PDB entry 6T80 | X-ray diffraction, 2.99 A resolution | chains A and B of the 4 polymer chains in the assembly

== Chain A (and B) ==
Molecule: 14-3-3 protein sigma
Organism: Homo sapiens
Notes: fragment: This is a fusion protein with AANAT peptide, however it is not clear which chain this is linked to.; chain B of this document is another copy of the same molecule, construct and numbering; everything in this record applies to it too
UniProtKB: P31947 (1433S_HUMAN); residue numbers follow UniProt; this construct covers 1-231
Chain sequence (239 residues; each row starts with the number of its first residue; numbers below 1 keep their minus sign (Gly-2 is residue -2)):
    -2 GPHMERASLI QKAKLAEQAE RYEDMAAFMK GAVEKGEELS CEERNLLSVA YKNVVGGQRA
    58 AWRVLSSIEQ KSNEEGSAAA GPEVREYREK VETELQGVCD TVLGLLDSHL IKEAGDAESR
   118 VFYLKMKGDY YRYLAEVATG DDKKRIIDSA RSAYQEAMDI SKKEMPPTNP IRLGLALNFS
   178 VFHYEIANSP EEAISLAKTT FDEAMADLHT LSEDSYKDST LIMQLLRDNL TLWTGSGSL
Not modelled in the structure: -2, 77-78, 234-236 (chain B: -2 to 1, 71-74, 234-236)
Construct notes: expression tag (-2 to 0); engineered mutation Ala75 (Glu in P31947), Ala76 (Glu in P31947), Ala77 (Lys in P31947); linker (232-236)
UniProt features mapped onto this chain:
  - site (Interaction with phosphoserine on interacting protein): Arg56, Arg129
  - modified residue (Phosphoserine): Ser5, Ser74

== Chain A / chain B interface ==
Pairs across the interface (41):
  Pro-1(A) with Glu83(B)
  His0(A) with Pro79(B); Glu80(B), salt bridge; Glu83(B)
  Ser5(A) with Glu80(B), hydrogen bond
  Gln8(A) with Glu80(B)
  Lys9(A) with Glu80(B); Glu83(B), salt bridge
  Leu12(A) with Leu62(B), hydrophobic; Ile65(B), hydrophobic; Glu80(B); Val81(B)
  Ala13(A) with Tyr84(B)
  Gln15(A) with Val61(B); Ile65(B)
  Ala16(A) with Ala58(B)
  Arg18(A) with Gln55(B); Ala58(B); Tyr84(B); Val88(B); Glu91(B), salt bridge
  Asp21(A) with Tyr84(B), hydrogen bond
  Phe25(A) with Tyr84(B), hydrophobic
  Gln55(A) with Arg18(B)
  Ala58(A) with Ala16(B); Arg18(B)
  Val61(A) with Gln15(B); Ala16(B)
  Leu62(A) with Leu12(B), hydrophobic
  Ile65(A) with Leu12(B), hydrophobic; Gln15(B)
  Glu80(A) with Ser5(B), hydrogen bond; Gln8(B), hydrogen bond; Lys9(B)
  Glu83(A) with Lys9(B), salt bridge
  Tyr84(A) with Ala13(B); Arg18(B); Asp21(B), hydrogen bond; Phe25(B), hydrophobic
  Lys87(A) with Asp21(B), salt bridge
  Glu91(A) with Arg18(B), salt bridge
Interface residues without a listed pair, chain A (24 interface residues in all): Val81, Val88

== In short ==
The interface between chain A and chain B involves 24 residues on one side and 22 on the other; the contacts
include 5 hydrogen bonds and 6 salt bridges. Among the polar pairs are His0(A)-Glu80(B), Lys9(A)-Glu83(B) and
Arg18(A)-Glu91(B).
Chain A and chain B are both 14-3-3 protein sigma (Homo sapiens); the structure, Human 14-3-3 sigma fused to
the AANAT peptide including phosphoserine-205, was determined by X-ray diffraction.
